8QB6 - chain A; structure by X-ray diffraction, 1.51 A resolution.

[Chain A]
Molecule: Dispersin
From: Terribacillus saccharophilus
Chain sequence (324 residues; numbered 1 to 324; the number before each row is that of its first residue):
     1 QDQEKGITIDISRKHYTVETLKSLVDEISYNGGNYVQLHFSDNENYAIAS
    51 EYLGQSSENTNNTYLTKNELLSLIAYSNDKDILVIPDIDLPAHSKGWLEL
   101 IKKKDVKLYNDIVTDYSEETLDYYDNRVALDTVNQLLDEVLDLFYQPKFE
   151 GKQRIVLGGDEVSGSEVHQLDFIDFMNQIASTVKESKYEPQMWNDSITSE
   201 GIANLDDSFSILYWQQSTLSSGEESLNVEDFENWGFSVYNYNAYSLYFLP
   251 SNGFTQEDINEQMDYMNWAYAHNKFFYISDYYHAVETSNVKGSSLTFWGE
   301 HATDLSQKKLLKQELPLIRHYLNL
Unresolved in the structure: 1
Ligand contacts: 6-acetamido-6-deoxy-castanospermine (GC2): Arg13, Asp42, His93, Asp160, Glu161, Trp193, Trp214, Tyr247, Leu249, Trp298, Glu300
What the authors report for this chain:
  - catalytic residues: Asp160, Glu161
  - binding site for 6-acetamido-6-deoxy-castanospermine: Arg13, Asp160, Glu161, Trp193, Trp214, Tyr247, Trp298, Glu300
  - contacts within the chain: His93-Glu161

[In short]
Chain A binds 6-acetamido-6-deoxy-castanospermine. From the paper: catalytic residues Asp160 and Glu161; a
binding site for 6-acetamido-6-deoxy-castanospermine at Arg13, Asp160 and Glu161 among others.
Chain A is Dispersin (Terribacillus saccharophilus); the structure, Dispersin from Terribacillus
saccharophilus DispTs2, was determined by X-ray diffraction together with 8QAK, 8QCE and 9HTA from the same
study.
